6A7V - chains A and C of the 8 polymer chains in the assembly; structure by X-ray diffraction, 1.67 A resolution.

# Chain A (and C)
Name: Ribonuclease VapC11
Organism: Mycobacterium tuberculosis H37Rv
Notes: EC 3.1.-.-; chain C of this document is another copy of the same molecule, construct and numbering; everything in this record applies to it too
Reference sequence: P9WFA5 (VPC11_MYCTU); residue numbers follow UniProt; this construct covers 2-134
Amino-acid sequence (139 residues; each row starts with the number of its first residue; numbers below 1 keep their minus sign (His-4 is residue -4)):
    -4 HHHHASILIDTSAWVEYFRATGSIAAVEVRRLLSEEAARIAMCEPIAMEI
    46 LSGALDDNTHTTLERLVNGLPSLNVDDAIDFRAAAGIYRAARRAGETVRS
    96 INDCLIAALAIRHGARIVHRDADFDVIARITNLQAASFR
Unresolved in the structure: -4 to -1 (chain C: fully traced)
Sequence notes: expression tag (-4 to 1)
Reported in the primary citation:
  - catalytic residues: Asp5, Glu44, Asp116
  - self-association interface (contacts with another copy of this molecule): Asp52, Asp72, Phe76, Arg84, Arg88, Asn97
  - mutagenesis - D5A/R94E: abolished binding to tRNA substrate

# How chain A and chain C interact
Residue-residue contacts - 56 pairs, chain A then chain C:
  Glu39(A) - Asp72(C)
  Glu39(A) - Phe76(C)
  Glu39(A) - Arg77(C)  salt bridge
  Pro40(A) - Phe76(C)  hydrophobic
  Met43(A) - Phe76(C)
  Met43(A) - Ala79(C)  hydrophobic
  Met43(A) - Ala80(C)
  Met43(A) - Ile96(C)  hydrophobic
  Leu46(A) - Arg77(C)
  Leu46(A) - Arg84(C)
  Ser47(A) - Ala80(C)
  Ser47(A) - Tyr83(C)
  Ser47(A) - Arg84(C)
  Ser47(A) - Ile96(C)
  Ala49(A) - Arg84(C)  hydrogen bond (backbone-side chain)
  Leu50(A) - Arg84(C)  hydrogen bond (backbone-side chain)
  Leu50(A) - Arg88(C)  hydrogen bond (backbone-side chain)
  Asp52(A) - Arg88(C)  salt bridge
  His55(A) - Arg84(C)
  Val62(A) - Arg77(C)
  Asn63(A) - Arg77(C)  hydrogen bond
  Asn69(A) - Asp72(C)
  Val70(A) - Asp72(C)  hydrogen bond (backbone-side chain)
  Val70(A) - Phe76(C)  hydrophobic
  Asp72(A) - Glu39(C)
  Asp72(A) - Asn69(C)
  Asp72(A) - Val70(C)  hydrogen bond (side chain-backbone)
  Phe76(A) - Glu39(C)
  Phe76(A) - Pro40(C)  hydrophobic
  Phe76(A) - Met43(C)
  Phe76(A) - Val70(C)  hydrophobic
  Arg77(A) - Glu39(C)  salt bridge
  Arg77(A) - Ala42(C)
  Arg77(A) - Leu46(C)
  Arg77(A) - Val62(C)
  Arg77(A) - Asn63(C)  hydrogen bond
  Ala79(A) - Met43(C)  hydrophobic
  Ala80(A) - Met43(C)
  Ala80(A) - Ser47(C)
  Tyr83(A) - Ser47(C)
  Arg84(A) - Leu46(C)
  Arg84(A) - Ser47(C)
  Arg84(A) - Ala49(C)  hydrogen bond (side chain-backbone)
  Arg84(A) - Leu50(C)  hydrogen bond (side chain-backbone)
  Arg84(A) - Asp51(C)
  Arg84(A) - Asp52(C)  salt bridge
  Arg84(A) - His55(C)
  Arg87(A) - Ser47(C)  hydrogen bond (side chain-backbone)
  Arg87(A) - Ala49(C)
  Arg87(A) - Leu50(C)
  Arg88(A) - Asp52(C)  salt bridge
  Ile96(A) - Met43(C)  hydrophobic
  Ile96(A) - Ser47(C)
  Ile96(A) - Asn97(C)
  Asn97(A) - Ile96(C)
  Asn97(A) - Asn97(C)  hydrogen bond
Interface residues without a listed pair, chain A (27 interface residues in all): Ala42, Asp51, Leu68
Interface residues without a listed pair, chain C (27 interface residues in all): Gly48, Arg87

# In short
Chain A and chain C each contribute 27 residues to their interface; the contacts include 11 hydrogen bonds and
5 salt bridges. Polar contacts include Glu39(A)-Arg77(C), Asp52(A)-Arg88(C) and Arg84(A)-Asp52(C). The paper
reports catalytic residues Asp5(A), Glu44(A) and Asp116(A); D5A/R94E of chain A abolish binding to tRNA
substrate.
Both chains are Ribonuclease VapC11 (Mycobacterium tuberculosis H37Rv). Entry 6A7V (Crystal structure of
Mycobacterium tuberculosis VapBC11 toxin-antitoxin complex) was determined by X-ray diffraction.
